1QVF - chains 0 and Q of the 31 polymer chains in the assembly; structure by X-ray diffraction, 3.10 A resolution.

Chain 0:
Molecule: 23S ribosomal RNA
From: Haloarcula marismortui
Sequence (2922 nucleotides; each row starts with the number of its first residue):
     2 UUGGCUACUA UGCCAGCUGG UGGAUUGCUC GGCUCAGGCG CUGAUGAAGG ACGUGCCAAG
    62 CUGCGAUAAG CCAUGGGGAG CCGCACGGAG GCGAAGAACC AUGGAUUUCC GAAUGAGAAU
   122 CUCUCUAACA AUUGCUUCGC GCAAUGAGGA ACCCCGAGAA CUGAAACAUC UCAGUAUCGG
   182 GAGGAACAGA AAACGCAAUG UGAUGUCGUU AGUAACCGCG AGUGAACGCG AUACAGCCCA
   242 AACCGAAGCC CUCACGGGCA AUGUGGUGUC AGGGCUACCU CUCAUCAGCC GACCGUCUCG
   302 ACGAAGUCUC UUGGAACAGA GCGUGAUACA GGGUGACAAC CCCGUACUCG AGACCAGUAC
   362 GACGUGCGGU AGUGCCAGAG UAGCGGGGGU UGGAUAUCCC UCGCGAAUAA CGCAGGCAUC
   422 GACUGCGAAG GCUAAACACA ACCUGAGACC GAUAGUGAAC AAGUAGUGUG AACGAACGCU
   482 GCAAAGUACC CUCAGAAGGG AGGCGAAAUA GAGCAUGAAA UCAGUUGGCG AUCGAGCGAC
   542 AGGGCAUACA AGGUCCCUCG ACGAAUGACC GACGCGCGAG CGUCCAGUAA GACUCACGGG
   602 AAGCCGAUGU UCUGUCGUAC GUUUUGAAAA ACGAGCCAGG GAGUGUGUCU GCAUGGCAAG
   662 UCUAACCGGA GUAUCCGGGG AGGCACAGGG AAACCGACAU GGCCGCAGGG CUUUGCCCGA
   722 GGGCCGCCGU CUUCAAGGGC GGGGAGCCAU GUGGACACGA CCCGAAUCCG GACGAUCUAC
   782 GCAUGGACAA GAUGAAGCGU GCCGAAAGGC ACGUGGAAGU CUGUUAGAGU UGGUGUCCUA
   842 CAAUACCCUC UCGUGAUCUA UGUGUAGGGG UGAAAGGCCC AUCGAGUCCG GCAACAGCUG
   902 GUUCCAAUCG AAACAUGUCG AAGCAUGACC UCCGCCGAGG UAGUCUGUGA GGUAGAGCGA
   962 CCGAUUGGUG UGUCCGCCUC CGAGAGGAGU CGGCACACCU GUCAAACUCC AAACUUACAG
  1022 ACGCCGUUUG ACGCGGGGAU UCCGGUGCGC GGGGUAAGCC UGUGUACCAG GAGGGGAACA
  1082 ACCCAGAGAU AGGUUAAGGU CCCCAAGUGU GGAUUAAGUG UAAUCCUCUG AAGGUGGUCU
  1142 CGAGCCCUAG ACAGCCGGGA GGUGAGCUUA GAAGCAGCUA CCCUCUAAGA AAAGCGUAAC
  1202 AGCUUACCGG CCGAGGUUUG AGGCGCCCAA AAUGAUCGGG ACUCAAAUCC ACCACCGAGA
  1262 CCUGUCCGUA CCACUCAUAC UGGUAAUCGA GUAGAUUGGC GCUCUAAUUG GAUGGAAGUA
  1322 GGGGUGAAAA CUCCUAUGGA CCGAUUAGUG ACGAAAAUCC UGGCCAUAGU AGCAGCGAUA
  1382 GUCGGGUGAG AACCCCGACG GCCUAAUGGA UAAGGGUUCC UCAGCACUGC UGAUCAGCUG
  1442 AGGGUUAGCC GGUCCUAAGU CAUACCGCAA CUCGACUAUG ACGAAAUGGG AAACGGGUUA
  1502 AUAUUCCCGU GCCACUAUGC AGUGAAAGUU GACGCCCUGG GGUCGAUCAC GCUGGGCAUU
  1562 CGCCCAGUCG AACCGUCCAA CUCCGUGGAA GCCGUAAUGG CAGGAAGCGG ACGAACGGCG
  1622 GCAUAGGGAA ACGUGAUUCA ACCUGGGGCC CAUGAAAAGA CGAGCAUAGU GUCCGUACCG
  1682 AGAACCGACA CAGGUGUCCA UGGCGGCGAA AGCCAAGGCC UGUCGGGAGC AACCAACGUU
  1742 AGGGAAUUCG GCAAGUUAGU CCCGUACCUU CGGAAGAAGG GAUGCCUGCU CCGGAACGGA
  1802 GCAGGUCGCA GUGACUCGGA AGCUCGGACU GUCUAGUAAC AACAUAGGUG ACCGCAAAUC
  1862 CGCAAGGACU CGUACGGUCA CUGAAUCCUG CCCAGUGCAG GUAUCUGAAC ACCUCGUACA
  1922 AGAGGACGAA GGACCUGUCA ACGGCGGGGG UAACUAUGAC CCUCUUAAGG UAGCGUAGUA
  1982 CCUUGCCGCA UCAGUAGCGG CUUGCAUGAA UGGAUUAACC AGAGCUUCAC UGUCCCAACG
  2042 UUGGGCCCGG UGAACUGUAC AUUCCAGUGC GGAGUCUGGA GACACCCAGG GGGAAGCGAA
  2102 GACCCUAUGG AGCUUUACUG CAGGCUGUCG CUGAGACGUG GUCGCCGAUG UGCAGCAUAG
  2162 GUAGGAGACA CUACACAGGU ACCCGCGCUA GCGGGCCACC GAGUCAACAG UGAAAUACUA
  2222 CCCGUCGGUG ACUGCGACUC UCACUCCGGG AGGAGGACAC CGAUAGCCGG GCAGUUUGAC
  2282 UGGGGCGGUA CGCGCUCGAA AAGAUAUCGA GCGCGCCCUA UGGCUAUCUC AGCCGGGACA
  2342 GAGACCCGGC GAAGAGUGCA AGAGCAAAAG AUAGCUUGAC AGUGUUCUUC CCAACGAGGA
  2402 ACGCUGACGC GAAAGCGUGG UCUAGCGAAC CAAUUAGCCU GCUUGAUGCG GGCAAUUGAU
  2462 GACAGAAAAG CUACCCUAGG GAUAACAGAG UCGUCACUCG CAAGAGCACA UAUCGACCGA
  2522 GUGGCUUGCU ACCUCGAUGU CGGUUCCCUC CAUCCUGCCC GUGCAGAAGC GGGCAAGGGU
  2582 GAGGUUGUUC GCCUAUUAAA GGAGGUCGUG AGCUGGGUUU AGACCGUCGU GAGACAGGUC
  2642 GGCUGCUAUC UACUGGGUGU GUAAUGGUGU CUGACAAGAA CGACCGUAUA GUACGAGAGG
  2702 AACUACGGUU GGUGGCCACU GGUGUACCGG UUGUUCGAGA GAGCACGUGC CGGGUAGCCA
  2762 CGCCACACGG GGUAAGAGCU GAACGCAUCU AAGCUCGAAA CCCACUUGGA AAAGAGACAC
  2822 CGCCGAGGUC CCGCGUACAA GACGCGGUCG AUAGACUCGG GGUGUGCGCG UCGAGGUAAC
  2882 GAGACGUUAA GCCCACGAGC ACUAACAGAC CAAAGCCAUC AU
Unresolved in the structure: 2-9, 126-127, 715, 971-998, 1560, 1952-1963, 2137-2236, 2339-2343, 2665-2666, 2915-2923
Ion coordination: Mg2+ site 1 near G28 (its only coordinating residue here); Na+ site 1: C40, G41; Na+ site 2: G56, A59, G61; Na+ site 3 near U108 (its only coordinating residue here); Mg2+ site 2 near U115 (its only coordinating residue here); Na+ site 4: C141, G142; Na+ site 5 near U146 (its only coordinating residue here); Mg2+ site 3: C162, U2276; K+ site 1: C162, U163, U172; Mg2+ site 4: A165, A167, C168; Na+ site 6: A165, A166, A167; Mg2+ site 5: A166, G219; 63 more Na+ sites not listed; 98 more Mg2+ sites not listed; 1 more K+ sites not listed

Chain Q:
Name: 50S ribosomal protein L22P
From: Haloarcula marismortui
Reference sequence: P10970 (RL22_HALMA); residue numbers follow UniProt; this construct covers 1-154
Chain sequence (154 residues; each row starts with the number of its first residue):
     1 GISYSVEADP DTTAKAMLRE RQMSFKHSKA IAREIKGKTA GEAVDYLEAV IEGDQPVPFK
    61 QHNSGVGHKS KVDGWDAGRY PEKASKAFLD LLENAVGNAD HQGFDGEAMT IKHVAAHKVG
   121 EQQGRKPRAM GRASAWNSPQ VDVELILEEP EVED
Unresolved in the structure: 151-154
Ion coordination: Mg2+: Gly65 (shared with C2048(0), A2089(0) of chain 0); Na+ site 1: Ser70, Val72; Na+ site 2: Val72, Trp75 (shared with U2659(0), G2660(0) of chain 0)

Chain 0 / chain Q interface:
Contacting residue pairs (135):
  A11(0) - Lys60(Q)  hydrogen bond to the phosphate
  A11(0) - Gly74(Q)  sugar contact
  A11(0) - Trp75(Q)  sugar contact
  U12(0) - Lys60(Q)  salt bridge to the phosphate
  U12(0) - Trp75(Q)  sugar contact
  G13(0) - Gln61(Q)  phosphate contact
  U19(0) - Ser5(Q)  hydrogen bond to the sugar
  G20(0) - Ile2(Q)  sugar contact
  G20(0) - Ser3(Q)  hydrogen bond to the sugar
  G20(0) - Tyr4(Q)  sugar contact
  G20(0) - Ser5(Q)  sugar contact
  G20(0) - His117(Q)  base contact
  G21(0) - Gly1(Q)  sugar contact
  G21(0) - Ile2(Q)  sugar contact
  G21(0) - Ser3(Q)  hydrogen bond to the phosphate
  U22(0) - Gly1(Q)  hydrogen bond to the phosphate
  U22(0) - Val119(Q)  sugar contact
  C492(0) - His101(Q)  hydrogen bond to the sugar
  U493(0) - Asn94(Q)  base contact
  C494(0) - Glu93(Q)  sugar contact
  G499(0) - Arg19(Q)  phosphate contact
  G499(0) - Asn94(Q)  hydrogen bond to the base
  G500(0) - Tyr4(Q)  phosphate contact
  G500(0) - Ala16(Q)  sugar contact
  G500(0) - Met17(Q)  hydrogen bond to the sugar
  G500(0) - Arg19(Q)  salt bridge to the phosphate
  G500(0) - Asn94(Q)  hydrogen bond to the sugar
  G500(0) - Asn98(Q)  base contact
  G501(0) - Tyr4(Q)  hydrogen bond to the phosphate
  G501(0) - Lys15(Q)  sugar contact
  G501(0) - Met17(Q)  phosphate contact
  G501(0) - Asn98(Q)  sugar contact
  G501(0) - Gln102(Q)  hydrogen bond to the sugar
  U510(0) - Ser3(Q)  base contact
  C523(0) - Phe25(Q)  sugar contact
  C523(0) - Lys29(Q)  hydrogen bond to the phosphate
  A524(0) - Phe25(Q)  sugar contact
  A524(0) - Lys29(Q)  salt bridge to the phosphate
  A524(0) - Gln61(Q)  phosphate contact
  A524(0) - Ala115(Q)  sugar contact
  A524(0) - Ala116(Q)  hydrogen bond to the sugar
  A524(0) - His117(Q)  hydrogen bond to the base
  G525(0) - Arg33(Q)  salt bridge to the phosphate
  G525(0) - Lys36(Q)  phosphate contact
  G525(0) - His113(Q)  hydrogen bond to the sugar
  G525(0) - Ala115(Q)  sugar contact
  U526(0) - Lys36(Q)  salt bridge to the phosphate
  U840(0) - Arg128(Q)  hydrogen bond to the sugar
  U840(0) - Ala129(Q)  phosphate contact
  U840(0) - Arg132(Q)  hydrogen bond to the sugar
  A841(0) - Arg128(Q)  salt bridge to the phosphate
  A841(0) - Ala129(Q)  hydrogen bond to the phosphate
  A841(0) - Met130(Q)  base contact
  A843(0) - Arg128(Q)  phosphate contact
  A843(0) - Ala129(Q)  phosphate contact
  A844(0) - Ala129(Q)  phosphate contact
  A844(0) - Met130(Q)  hydrogen bond to the phosphate
  A844(0) - Gly131(Q)  phosphate contact
  A1369(0) - Lys26(Q)  hydrogen bond to the sugar
  A1369(0) - Ser64(Q)  hydrogen bond to the phosphate
  G1370(0) - Ser24(Q)  hydrogen bond to the base
  G1370(0) - Lys26(Q)  salt bridge to the phosphate
  G1370(0) - His27(Q)  base contact
  G1370(0) - His62(Q)  salt bridge to the phosphate
  G1370(0) - Asn63(Q)  hydrogen bond to the phosphate
  G1370(0) - Ser64(Q)  hydrogen bond to the phosphate
  G1370(0) - Arg79(Q)  sugar contact
  G1370(0) - Pro139(Q)  base contact
  U1371(0) - Arg79(Q)  salt bridge to the phosphate
  A1372(0) - Trp136(Q)  base contact
  G1373(0) - Trp136(Q)  base contact
  C1428(0) - Gln22(Q)  phosphate contact
  C1428(0) - Gln122(Q)  hydrogen bond to the phosphate
  U1429(0) - Gln122(Q)  phosphate contact
  C1431(0) - Lys126(Q)  hydrogen bond to the base
  A1689(0) - Pro127(Q)  base contact
  A1689(0) - Arg128(Q)  hydrogen bond to the base
  A1689(0) - Gly131(Q)  base contact
  A1689(0) - Arg132(Q)  hydrogen bond to the base
  A1689(0) - Ala133(Q)  base contact
  C1690(0) - Pro127(Q)  base contact
  C2048(0) - Gly65(Q)  phosphate contact
  C2048(0) - Lys69(Q)  hydrogen bond to the phosphate
  C2049(0) - Lys69(Q)  salt bridge to the phosphate
  C2049(0) - Gly78(Q)  phosphate contact
  C2049(0) - Arg79(Q)  salt bridge to the phosphate
  C2049(0) - Tyr80(Q)  phosphate contact
  G2050(0) - Arg79(Q)  salt bridge to the phosphate
  G2050(0) - Tyr80(Q)  hydrogen bond to the phosphate
  G2050(0) - Pro81(Q)  phosphate contact
  G2050(0) - Glu82(Q)  phosphate contact
  G2051(0) - His27(Q)  phosphate contact
  G2051(0) - Pro81(Q)  phosphate contact
  G2051(0) - Glu82(Q)  hydrogen bond to the phosphate
  G2051(0) - Lys83(Q)  hydrogen bond to the phosphate
  U2052(0) - Lys83(Q)  salt bridge to the phosphate
  G2053(0) - Trp136(Q)  sugar contact
  G2053(0) - Asn137(Q)  hydrogen bond to the phosphate
  G2053(0) - Ser138(Q)  hydrogen bond to the phosphate
  A2054(0) - Arg128(Q)  hydrogen bond to the base
  A2054(0) - Ser134(Q)  hydrogen bond to the sugar
  A2054(0) - Ala135(Q)  hydrogen bond to the sugar
  A2054(0) - Trp136(Q)  phosphate contact
  A2054(0) - Asn137(Q)  hydrogen bond to the phosphate
  A2055(0) - Arg128(Q)  sugar contact
  A2055(0) - Arg132(Q)  hydrogen bond to the sugar
  A2055(0) - Ser134(Q)  sugar contact
  A2055(0) - Ala135(Q)  phosphate contact
  C2086(0) - Trp75(Q)  sugar contact
  C2087(0) - Asn63(Q)  sugar contact
  C2087(0) - His68(Q)  hydrogen bond to the sugar
  C2087(0) - Asp76(Q)  sugar contact
  C2088(0) - Asn63(Q)  phosphate contact
  C2088(0) - Ser64(Q)  phosphate contact
  C2088(0) - Gly65(Q)  hydrogen bond to the phosphate
  C2088(0) - Val66(Q)  sugar contact
  A2089(0) - Gly65(Q)  phosphate contact
  U2648(0) - Arg128(Q)  hydrogen bond to the base
  G2657(0) - His68(Q)  base contact
  G2658(0) - His68(Q)  hydrogen bond to the sugar
  G2658(0) - Asp76(Q)  hydrogen bond to the base
  U2659(0) - Trp75(Q)  hydrogen bond to the sugar
  U2659(0) - Asp76(Q)  hydrogen bond to the sugar
  G2660(0) - Val72(Q)  phosphate contact
  G2660(0) - Asp73(Q)  phosphate contact
  G2660(0) - Gly74(Q)  hydrogen bond to the phosphate
  G2660(0) - Trp75(Q)  phosphate contact
  C2831(0) - Ser70(Q)  phosphate contact
  C2831(0) - Lys71(Q)  phosphate contact
  C2832(0) - Lys71(Q)  salt bridge to the phosphate
  A2841(0) - Gly67(Q)  sugar contact
  A2841(0) - His68(Q)  hydrogen bond to the sugar
  G2842(0) - His68(Q)  sugar contact
  G2842(0) - Ser70(Q)  phosphate contact
  A2843(0) - Ser70(Q)  phosphate contact
Other interface residues (no listed pair), chain 0 (59 interface residues in all): C491, A502, U1368, A1427, C2056
Other interface residues (no listed pair), chain Q (67 interface residues in all): Val6, Lys118

Summary:
59 residues of chain 0 face 67 of chain Q across their interface, with 48 hydrogen bonds and 14 salt bridges.
Polar contacts include G499(0)-Asn94(Q), A524(0)-His117(Q) and G1370(0)-Ser24(Q). The Na+ site 1 is built by
C40(0) and G41(0).
Here chain 0 is 23S ribosomal RNA and chain Q is 50S ribosomal protein L22P, both from Haloarcula marismortui.
Entry 1QVF (Structure of a deacylated tRNA minihelix bound to the E site of the large ribosomal subunit ...)
was determined by X-ray diffraction (same publication as 1QVG).
